2Z31 - chains B and C of the 5 polymer chains in the assembly; structure by X-ray diffraction, 2.70 A resolution.

[Chain B]
Molecule: T-cell receptor beta-chain
Source organism: Mus musculus
UniProt: A2NTY6 (A2NTY6_MOUSE); aligned to UniProt positions 32-142 over residues 3-117 (the alignment contains insertions or deletions, so no single offset holds)
Amino-acid sequence (111 residues; row label = number of the first residue in the row; note: 4 numbers in that range are skipped by the numbering (no residue carries them; nothing is unmodelled there)):
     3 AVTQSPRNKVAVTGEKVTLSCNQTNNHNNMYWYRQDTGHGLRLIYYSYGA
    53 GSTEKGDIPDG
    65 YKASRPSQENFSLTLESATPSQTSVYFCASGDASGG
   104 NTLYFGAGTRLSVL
Cystine bridges: Cys-23/Cys-92

[Chain C]
Molecule: H-2 class II histocompatibility antigen, A-U alpha chain
Source organism: Mus musculus
Notes: fragment: extracellular alpha-1 and extracellular alpha-2
UniProt: P14438 (HA2U_MOUSE); the construct lacks a stretch of the UniProt sequence, so the offset changes along the chain: 4-9 = UniProt 1-6; 10-180 = UniProt 8-178
Amino-acid sequence (181 residues; row label = number of the first residue in the row):
     1 IEADHVGSY
    9A G
    10 IVVYQSPGDIGQYTFEFDGDELFYVDLDKKETIWMLPEFAQLRSFDPQGG
    60 LQNIATGKHNLGVLTKRSNSTPATNEAPQATVFPKSPVLLGQPNTLICFV
   110 DNIFPPVINITWLRNSKSVADGVYETSFFVNRDYSFHKLSYLTFIPSDDD
   160 IYDCKVEHWGLEEPVLKHWEP
Cystine bridges: Cys-107/Cys-163
Sequence notes: expression tag (1-3)
Swiss-Prot annotation at these positions:
  - region: Glu-179, Pro-180 (Connecting peptide)
  - glycosylation: Asn-118 (N-linked (GlcNAc...) asparagine)

[How chain B and chain C interact]
Pairs across the interface (9):
  Asn-30(B) with His-68(C)
  Asn-31(B) with Gln-61(C), hydrogen bond
  Tyr-50(B) with Gln-57(C), hydrogen bond (side chain-backbone); Leu-60(C), hydrophobic; Gln-61(C); Ala-64(C), hydrophobic
  Glu-56(B) with Lys-39(C), salt bridge; Gln-57(C), hydrogen bond
  Ala-97(B) with Gln-61(C)
Interface residues without a listed pair, chain B (7 interface residues in all): Tyr-48, Thr-55

[Summary]
7 residues of chain B and 6 residues of chain C are in contact, with 3 hydrogen bonds and 1 salt bridge. Polar
contacts include Glu-56(B)/Lys-39(C), Asn-31(B)/Gln-61(C) and Tyr-50(B)/Gln-57(C).
Here chain B is T-cell receptor beta-chain and chain C is H-2 class II histocompatibility antigen, A-U alpha
chain, both from Mus musculus. Entry 2Z31 (Crystal structure of immune receptor complex) was determined by
X-ray diffraction together with 2PXY and 2Z35 from the same study.
